Entry 9GMR (electron microscopy, 2.80 A resolution); this record covers chains A and I of the 11 polymer chains in the assembly.

== Chain A ==
Name: Histone H3.2
From: Homo sapiens
UniProtKB: Q71DI3 (H32_HUMAN); residues 0-135 here correspond to UniProt positions 1-136 (UniProt number = residue number + 1)
Amino-acid sequence (136 residues; row label = number of the first residue in the row; numbering starts at 0):
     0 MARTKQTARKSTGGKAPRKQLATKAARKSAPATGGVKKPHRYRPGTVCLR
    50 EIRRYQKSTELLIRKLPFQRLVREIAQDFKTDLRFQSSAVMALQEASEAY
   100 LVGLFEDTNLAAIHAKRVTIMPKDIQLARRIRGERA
Not modelled in the structure: 0-34, 135
Glycans and other covalent adducts: compound A1IY0 linked to Lys36
Differences from the reference sequence: conflict Cys47 (Ala48 in Q71DI3), Ala110 (Cys111 in Q71DI3)
Swiss-Prot annotation at these positions:
  - modified residue: Arg2 (Asymmetric dimethylarginine), Thr3 (Phosphothreonine), Lys4 (Allysine), Gln5 (5-glutamyl dopamine), Thr6 (Phosphothreonine), Arg8 (Citrulline), Lys9 (N6,N6,N6-trimethyllysine), Ser10 (ADP-ribosylserine), Thr11 (Phosphothreonine), Lys14 (N6-(2-hydroxyisobutyryl)lysine), Arg17 (Asymmetric dimethylarginine), Lys18 (N6-(2-hydroxyisobutyryl)lysine), Lys23 (N6-(2-hydroxyisobutyryl)lysine), Arg26 (Citrulline), Lys27 (N6,N6,N6-trimethyllysine), Ser28 (ADP-ribosylserine), Lys36 (N6,N6,N6-trimethyllysine), Lys37 (N6-methyllysine), Tyr41 (Phosphotyrosine), Lys56 (N6,N6,N6-trimethyllysine) and 8 more in UniProt
  - lipidation: Lys18 (N6-decanoyllysine)

== Chain I ==
Molecule: 149-nt DNA strand
Sequence (149 nucleotides; numbered 25 to 173; the number before each row is that of its first residue):
    25 AGAATCCCGGTGCCGAGGCCGCTCAATTGGTCGTAGACAGCTCTAGCACC
    75 GCTTAAACGCACGTACGCGCTGTCCCCCGCGTTTTAACCGCCAAGGGGAT
   125 TACTCCCTAGTCTCCAGGCACGTGTCAGATATATACAAGATCCCCTTAC

== Chain A / chain I interface ==
Contacting residue pairs (13):
  Arg42(A) - DA164(I)  hydrogen bond to the phosphate
  Arg42(A) - DT165(I)  salt bridge to the phosphate
  Thr45(A) - DA164(I)  hydrogen bond to the phosphate
  Arg72(A) - DC71(I)  salt bridge to the phosphate
  Arg83(A) - DC71(I)  phosphate contact
  Phe84(A) - DG70(I)  sugar contact
  Phe84(A) - DC71(I)  hydrogen bond to the phosphate
  Gln85(A) - DG70(I)  phosphate contact
  Ser86(A) - DG70(I)  phosphate contact
  Arg116(A) - DG91(I)  phosphate contact
  Val117(A) - DG91(I)  hydrogen bond to the phosphate
  Thr118(A) - DG91(I)  hydrogen bond to the phosphate
  Met120(A) - DC92(I)  phosphate contact
Also at the interface, not in a pair above, chain A (17 interface residues in all): His39, Arg40, Tyr41, Arg63, Leu82, Lys115
Also at the interface, not in a pair above, chain I (11 interface residues in all): DA80, DA81, DA89, DC90, DG163

== Summary ==
17 residues of chain A face 11 of chain I across their interface; the contacts include 5 hydrogen bonds and 2
salt bridges. Polar contacts include Arg42(A)-DA164(I), Thr45(A)-DA164(I) and Phe84(A)-DC71(I). Compound A1IY0
is covalently linked to Lys36(A).
Here chain A is Histone H3.2 (Homo sapiens) and chain I is a 149-nt DNA strand. Entry 9GMR
(SIRT7-H3K36MTUnucleosome complex) was determined by electron microscopy (same publication as 9GMK).
